Entry 4LXV (X-ray diffraction, 3.00 A resolution); this record covers chains C and D of the 6 polymer chains in the assembly.

[Chain C]
Protein: Hemagglutinin
Source organism: Influenza A virus
Notes: fragment: hemagglutinin ha1
UniProt: J7MFR5 (J7MFR5_9INFA); residues 1-327 here correspond to UniProt positions 18-344 (UniProt number = residue number + 17)
Chain sequence (332 residues; row label = number of the first residue in the row; numbers below 1 keep their minus sign (Ala-4 is residue -4)):
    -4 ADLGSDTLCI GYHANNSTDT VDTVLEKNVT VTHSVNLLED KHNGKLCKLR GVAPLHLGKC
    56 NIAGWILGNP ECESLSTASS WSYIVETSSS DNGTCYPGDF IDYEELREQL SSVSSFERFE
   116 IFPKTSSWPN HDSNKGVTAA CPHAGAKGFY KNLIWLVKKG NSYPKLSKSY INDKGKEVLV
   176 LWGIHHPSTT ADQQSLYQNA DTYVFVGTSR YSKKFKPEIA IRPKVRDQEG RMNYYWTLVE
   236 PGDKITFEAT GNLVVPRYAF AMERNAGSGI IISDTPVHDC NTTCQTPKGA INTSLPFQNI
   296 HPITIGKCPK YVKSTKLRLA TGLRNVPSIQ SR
Not modelled in the structure: -4 to -1, 323-327
Disulfides: Cys42-Cys275, Cys55-Cys67, Cys90-Cys136, Cys279-Cys303
Covalent attachments: N-acetylglucosamine (NAG) linked to Asn87, Asn276
Sequence notes: expression tag (-4 to 0)

[Chain D]
Protein: Hemagglutinin
Source organism: Influenza A virus
Notes: fragment: hemagglutinin ha2
UniProt: J7MFR5 (J7MFR5_9INFA); residues 1-174 here correspond to UniProt positions 345-518 (UniProt number = residue number + 344)
Chain sequence (182 residues; each row starts with the number of its first residue):
     1 GLFGAIAGFI EGGWTGMVDG WYGYHHQNEQ GSGYAADLKS TQNAIDKITN KVNSVIEKMN
    61 TQFTAVGKEF NHLEKRIENL NKKVDDGFLD IWTYNAELLV LLENERTLDY HDSNVKNLYE
   121 KVRNQLKNNA KEIGNGCFEF YHKCDNTCME SVKNGTYDYP KYSEEAKLNR EEIDSGRLVP
   181 RG
Not modelled in the structure: 1, 173-182
Disulfides: Cys144-Cys148
Sequence notes: expression tag (175-182)

[How chain C and chain D interact]
Residue-residue contacts (123):
  Ser0(C) - Glu139(D)
  Ser0(C) - Phe140(D)
  Asp1(C) - Gln27(D)
  Asp1(C) - Asn28(D)
  Asp1(C) - Glu29(D)
  Asp1(C) - Glu139(D)
  Asp1(C) - Phe140(D)  hydrogen bond (backbone-backbone)
  Asp1(C) - Lys143(D)
  Asp1(C) - Cys144(D)  hydrogen bond (side chain-backbone)
  Thr2(C) - His26(D)
  Thr2(C) - Gln27(D)  hydrogen bond (backbone-backbone)
  Thr2(C) - Phe138(D)
  Thr2(C) - Met149(D)
  Leu3(C) - Tyr24(D)  hydrophobic
  Leu3(C) - His25(D)
  Leu3(C) - Cys137(D)
  Leu3(C) - Phe138(D)  hydrogen bond (backbone-backbone)
  Leu3(C) - Phe140(D)  hydrophobic
  Leu3(C) - Val152(D)  hydrophobic
  Cys4(C) - Trp14(D)
  Cys4(C) - Gly23(D)
  Cys4(C) - Tyr24(D)
  Cys4(C) - His25(D)  hydrogen bond (backbone-backbone)
  Cys4(C) - Gly136(D)
  Cys4(C) - Cys137(D)  disulfide
  Ile5(C) - Ile10(D)
  Ile5(C) - Trp14(D)
  Ile5(C) - Gly23(D)
  Ile5(C) - Tyr24(D)  hydrophobic
  Ile5(C) - Tyr119(D)  hydrophobic
  Ile5(C) - Val122(D)  hydrophobic
  Ile5(C) - Gly136(D)  hydrogen bond (backbone-backbone)
  Gly6(C) - Trp14(D)
  Gly6(C) - Met17(D)
  Gly6(C) - Tyr22(D)
  Gly6(C) - Gly23(D)  hydrogen bond (backbone-backbone)
  Tyr7(C) - Ile6(D)
  Tyr7(C) - Ala7(D)  hydrogen bond (side chain-backbone)
  Tyr7(C) - Ile10(D)  hydrogen bond (side chain-backbone)
  Tyr7(C) - Glu11(D)
  Tyr7(C) - Gly12(D)  hydrogen bond (side chain-backbone)
  Tyr7(C) - Gly13(D)
  Tyr7(C) - Trp14(D)  hydrogen bond (backbone-backbone)
  Tyr7(C) - Met17(D)
  Tyr7(C) - Trp21(D)
  His8(C) - Trp14(D)
  His8(C) - Met17(D)  hydrogen bond (side chain-backbone)
  His8(C) - Gly20(D)
  His8(C) - Trp21(D)  hydrogen bond (backbone-backbone)
  Ala9(C) - Gly13(D)
  Ala9(C) - Trp14(D)  hydrogen bond (backbone-backbone)
  Ala9(C) - Thr15(D)
  Val16(C) - Asn104(D)
  Asp17(C) - Leu101(D)
  Asp17(C) - Asn104(D)  hydrogen bond (backbone-side chain)
  Thr18(C) - Leu101(D)
  Thr18(C) - Asn104(D)
  Thr18(C) - Glu105(D)  hydrogen bond
  Thr18(C) - Leu108(D)
  Val19(C) - Leu101(D)  hydrogen bond (backbone-backbone)
  Val19(C) - Glu105(D)
  Leu20(C) - Glu105(D)
  His28(C) - Trp21(D)  hydrogen bond
  Leu32(C) - Val55(D)  hydrophobic
  Leu32(C) - Val100(D)  hydrophobic
  Glu99(C) - Glu69(D)
  Glu99(C) - Asn71(D)
  Arg102(C) - Glu69(D)  salt bridge
  Glu103(C) - Lys68(D)  salt bridge
  Gly262(C) - Phe63(D)
  Ser263(C) - Ala65(D)
  Gly264(C) - Ala65(D)
  Ile265(C) - Glu69(D)
  Ser289(C) - Ile56(D)
  Pro291(C) - Met59(D)
  Phe292(C) - Met59(D)  hydrophobic
  Phe292(C) - Trp92(D)  hydrophobic
  Phe292(C) - Ala96(D)  hydrophobic
  Pro297(C) - Val66(D)
  Ile298(C) - Val66(D)  hydrophobic
  Thr299(C) - Thr64(D)
  Thr299(C) - Ala65(D)
  Thr299(C) - Val66(D)  hydrogen bond (backbone-backbone)
  Ile300(C) - Phe63(D)  hydrophobic
  Ile300(C) - Thr64(D)
  Gly301(C) - Gln62(D)
  Gly301(C) - Phe63(D)
  Gly301(C) - Thr64(D)  hydrogen bond (backbone-backbone)
  Lys302(C) - Thr61(D)
  Lys302(C) - Gln62(D)
  Lys302(C) - Phe63(D)
  Cys303(C) - Thr61(D)
  Lys305(C) - Met59(D)
  Lys305(C) - Asn60(D)
  Lys305(C) - Trp92(D)
  Tyr306(C) - Leu89(D)  hydrophobic
  Val307(C) - Leu89(D)
  Val307(C) - Trp92(D)
  Val307(C) - Thr93(D)
  Lys308(C) - Leu89(D)
  Lys308(C) - Thr93(D)  hydrogen bond (backbone-side chain)
  Ser309(C) - Glu97(D)  hydrogen bond
  Leu312(C) - Ala96(D)
  Leu312(C) - Glu97(D)
  Arg313(C) - Val100(D)
  Arg313(C) - Asn104(D)  hydrogen bond (backbone-side chain)
  Leu314(C) - Asn104(D)
  Ala315(C) - Asn104(D)  hydrogen bond (backbone-side chain)
  Ala315(C) - Thr107(D)
  Ala315(C) - Leu108(D)  hydrophobic
  Thr316(C) - Trp21(D)
  Thr316(C) - Ile48(D)
  Thr316(C) - Val52(D)
  Thr316(C) - Thr107(D)
  Thr316(C) - His111(D)  hydrogen bond (backbone-side chain)
  Gly317(C) - Trp21(D)
  Gly317(C) - Leu108(D)
  Gly317(C) - His111(D)  hydrogen bond (backbone-side chain)
  Leu318(C) - Trp21(D)
  Leu318(C) - His111(D)
  Val321(C) - Glu11(D)
  Val321(C) - Gly12(D)
  Val321(C) - Gly13(D)  hydrogen bond (backbone-backbone)
Also at the interface, not in a pair above, chain C (56 interface residues in all): Asn10, Val24, Val26, Thr27, Val30, Leu44, Leu290, Lys311, Arg319
Also at the interface, not in a pair above, chain D (66 interface residues in all): Val18, Gly67, Leu102, Glu103, Val115, Leu118, Asn135, His142, Asp145
Cross-chain cystine bridges: Cys4(C)-Cys137(D)

[In short]
56 residues of chain C face 66 of chain D across their interface; the contacts include 1 disulfide bond, 27
hydrogen bonds and 2 salt bridges. Polar contacts include Arg102(C)-Glu69(D), Glu103(C)-Lys68(D) and
Asp1(C)-Cys144(D). Covalently linked N-acetylglucosamine: at Asn87(C) and Asn276(C).
Chain C is Hemagglutinin and chain D is Hemagglutinin, both from Influenza A virus; the structure, Crystal
Structure of the Hemagglutinin from a H1N1pdm A/WASHINGTON/5/2011 virus, was determined by X-ray diffraction.
